Entry 5JN8 (X-ray diffraction, 1.85 A resolution); this record covers chain A.

== Chain A ==
Protein: Carbonic anhydrase 4
Organism: Homo sapiens
Notes: EC 4.2.1.1
UniProtKB: P22748 (CAH4_HUMAN); the construct lacks a stretch of the UniProt sequence and is renumbered around it, so the offset changes along the chain: 1-11 = UniProt 19-29; 12-16 = UniProt 38-42; 20-50 = UniProt 43-73; 51-72 = UniProt 75-96; 6 more segments
Sequence (266 residues; numbered 1 to 259 plus 15 insertion-coded residues; 8 numbers in that range are skipped by the numbering (no residue carries them; nothing is unmodelled there); the number before each row is that of its first residue; a row labelled like 11A-11H holds insertion residues (11A, then the next letters in order)):
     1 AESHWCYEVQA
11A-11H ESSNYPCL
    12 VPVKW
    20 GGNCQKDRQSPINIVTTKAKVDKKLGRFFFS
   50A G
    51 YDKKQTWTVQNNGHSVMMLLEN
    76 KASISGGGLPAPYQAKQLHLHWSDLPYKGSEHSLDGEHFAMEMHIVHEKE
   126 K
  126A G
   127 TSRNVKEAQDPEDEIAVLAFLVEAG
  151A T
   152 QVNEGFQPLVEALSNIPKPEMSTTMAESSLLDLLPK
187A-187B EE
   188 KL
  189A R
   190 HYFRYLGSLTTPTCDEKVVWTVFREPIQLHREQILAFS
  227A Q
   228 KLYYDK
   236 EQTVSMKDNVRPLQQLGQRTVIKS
Unresolved in the structure: 129-135
Disulfide bonds: Cys6-Cys11G, Cys23-Cys203
Ion coordination: Zn2+: His94, His96, His119 (together with 5-acetamido-1,3,4-thiadiazole-2-sulfonamide)
Ligand contacts: 5-acetamido-1,3,4-thiadiazole-2-sulfonamide (AZM): Gln92, His94, His96, Glu106, His119, Val121, Val143, Ser197, Leu198, Thr199, Thr200, Trp209
UniProt features mapped onto this chain:
  - active site: His64 (Proton donor/acceptor)
  - binding site (Zn(2+)): His94, His96, His119
  - binding site (substrate): Thr199, Thr200
  - lipidation: Ser259 (GPI-anchor amidated serine)

== Summary ==
Ligands of chain A: 5-acetamido-1,3,4-thiadiazole-2-sulfonamide. The Zn2+ site is built by His94, His96 and
His119. UniProt lists active-site residue His64, 3 Zn2+-binding residues and substrate-binding residues Thr199
and Thr200.
Chain A is Carbonic anhydrase 4 (Homo sapiens); the structure, Crystal Structure for the complex of human
carbonic anhydrase IV and acetazolamide, was determined by X-ray diffraction (same publication as 5KU6, 5JN9,
5JNA, 5JNC and 5IPZ).
